PDB entry 3HGP | X-ray diffraction, 0.94 A resolution | chain A

== Chain A ==
Protein: Elastase-1
Organism: Sus scrofa
Notes: EC 3.4.21.36
UniProt: P00772 (ELA1_PIG); the construct lacks a stretch of the UniProt sequence and is renumbered around it, so the offset changes along the chain: 16-36 = UniProt 27-47; 37-65 = UniProt 51-79; 66-99 = UniProt 81-114; 100-145 = UniProt 117-162; 5 more segments
Chain sequence (240 residues; each row starts with the number of its first residue; note: 1 number in that range is skipped by the numbering (no residue carries it; nothing is unmodelled there); a row labelled like 36A-36C holds insertion residues (36A, then the next letters in order)):
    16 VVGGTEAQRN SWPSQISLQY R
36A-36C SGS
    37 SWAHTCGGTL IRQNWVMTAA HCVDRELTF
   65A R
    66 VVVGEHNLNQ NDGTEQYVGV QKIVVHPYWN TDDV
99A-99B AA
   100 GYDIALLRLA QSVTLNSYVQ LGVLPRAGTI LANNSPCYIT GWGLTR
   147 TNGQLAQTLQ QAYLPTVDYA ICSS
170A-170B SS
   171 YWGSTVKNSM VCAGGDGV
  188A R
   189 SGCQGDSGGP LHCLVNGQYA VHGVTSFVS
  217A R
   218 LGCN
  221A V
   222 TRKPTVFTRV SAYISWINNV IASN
Cystine bridges: Cys42-Cys58, Cys136-Cys201, Cys168-Cys182, Cys191-Cys220
Covalently attached groups: compound FRW linked to Ser195

== Overview ==
Chain A is Elastase-1 (Sus scrofa); the structure, Structure of porcine pancreatic elastase complexed with a
potent peptidyl inhibitor FR130180, was determined by X-ray diffraction, deposited together with 3HGN.
